PDB entry 7MUV | electron microscopy, 4.60 A resolution (low resolution: residue-level contacts below are approximate; hydrogen-bond / salt-bridge calls are withheld) | chains KN and LH of the 205 polymer chains in the assembly

[Chain KN]
Name: Neurogenic locus notch
Source organism: Legionella pneumophila
UniProtKB: A0A2S6FAR3 (A0A2S6FAR3_LEGPN); numbering as in UniProt (aligned over 1-124)
Amino-acid sequence (124 residues; row label = number of the first residue in the row):
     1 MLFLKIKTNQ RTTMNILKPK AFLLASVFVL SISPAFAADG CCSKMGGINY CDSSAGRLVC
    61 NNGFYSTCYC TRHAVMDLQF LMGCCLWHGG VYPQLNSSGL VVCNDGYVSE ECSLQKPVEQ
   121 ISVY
Disordered / not traced: 1-38, 117-124
Disulfide bonds: Cys-41/Cys-68, Cys-42/Cys-60, Cys-51/Cys-70, Cys-84/Cys-112, Cys-85/Cys-103

[Chain LH]
Name: Type IV secretion protein IcmK
Source organism: Legionella pneumophila
UniProtKB: A0A2S6FBG9 (A0A2S6FBG9_LEGPN); residue numbers follow UniProt; this construct covers 1-361
Amino-acid sequence (361 residues; each row starts with the number of its first residue):
     1 MMKKYDQLCK YCLVIGLTFS MSCSIYAADQ SDDAQQALQQ LRMLQQKLSQ NPSPDAQSGA
    61 GDGGDNAASD STQQPNQSGQ ANAPAANQTA TAGGDGQIIS QDDAEVIDKK AFKDMTRNLY
   121 PLNPEQVVKL KQIYETSEYA KAATPGTPPK PTATSQFVNL SPGSTPPVIR LSQGFVSSLV
   181 FLDSTGAPWP IAAYDLGDPS SFNIQWDKTS NTLMIQATKL YNYGNLAVRL RGLNTPVMLT
   241 LIPGQKAVDY RVDLRVQGYG PNAKSMPTEE GIPPSANDLL LHVLEGVPPP GSRRLVVSGG
   301 DARAWLSNEK MYVRTNLTIL SPGWLASMTS ADGTHAYEMQ KSPVLLVSWH GKVMQLKVEG
   361 L
Disordered / not traced: 1-103

[Interface between chain KN and chain LH]
Pairs across the interface (31; chain KN residue first):
  Arg-72(KN) with Val-296(LH); Val-297(LH); Ser-298(LH); Gly-299(LH); Gly-300(LH)
  His-73(KN) with Val-297(LH); Gly-300(LH); Asp-301(LH); Arg-303(LH)
  Ala-74(KN) with Gly-299(LH); Gly-300(LH); Asp-301(LH)
  Val-75(KN) with Gly-299(LH); Asp-301(LH)
  Met-76(KN) with Gly-299(LH); Met-354(LH)
  Asp-77(KN) with Lys-352(LH); Met-354(LH)
  Leu-78(KN) with Gln-355(LH)
  Gln-79(KN) with Val-353(LH); Met-354(LH); Gln-355(LH)
  Phe-80(KN) with Gln-355(LH)
  Leu-81(KN) with Val-344(LH); Gln-355(LH); Lys-357(LH)
  Trp-87(KN) with Ser-321(LH)
  His-88(KN) with Lys-341(LH); Ser-342(LH); Pro-343(LH)
  Gly-89(KN) with Lys-341(LH)
Also at the interface, not in a pair above, chain KN (14 interface residues in all): Gly-90
Also at the interface, not in a pair above, chain LH (20 interface residues in all): Ala-302, Trp-349, Leu-356

[Summary]
14 residues of chain KN face 20 of chain LH across their interface.
Chain KN is Neurogenic locus notch and chain LH is Type IV secretion protein IcmK, both from Legionella
pneumophila; the structure, Reconstruction of the Legionella pneumophila Dot/Icm T4SS 3DVA Map 3, was
determined by electron microscopy, deposited together with 7MUC, 7MUD, 7MUE, 7MUQ, 7MUS, 7MUW and 7MUY.
